PDB entry 5CZ4 | X-ray diffraction, 2.30 A resolution | chains A and B of the 28 polymer chains in the assembly

[Chain A]
Protein: Proteasome subunit alpha type-2
From: Saccharomyces cerevisiae (strain ATCC 204508 / S288c)
Notes: EC 3.4.25.1
Reference sequence: P23639 (PSA2_YEAST); numbering as in UniProt (aligned over 1-250)
Sequence (250 residues; each row starts with the number of its first residue):
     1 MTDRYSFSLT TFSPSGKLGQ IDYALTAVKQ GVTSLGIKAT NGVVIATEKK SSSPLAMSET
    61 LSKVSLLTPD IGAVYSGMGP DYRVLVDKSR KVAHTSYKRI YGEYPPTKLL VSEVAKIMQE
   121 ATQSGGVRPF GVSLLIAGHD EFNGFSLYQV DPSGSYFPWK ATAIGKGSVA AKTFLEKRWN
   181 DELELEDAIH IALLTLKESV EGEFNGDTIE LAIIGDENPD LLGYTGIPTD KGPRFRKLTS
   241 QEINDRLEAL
Curated features (UniProtKB/Swiss-Prot):
  - cross-link: K108 (Glycyl lysine isopeptide (Lys-Gly) (interchain with G-Cter in ubiquitin))

[Chain B]
Protein: Proteasome subunit alpha type-3
From: Saccharomyces cerevisiae (strain ATCC 204508 / S288c)
Notes: EC 3.4.25.1
Reference sequence: P23638 (PSA3_YEAST); residues 0-257 here correspond to UniProt positions 1-258 (UniProt number = residue number + 1)
Sequence (258 residues; each row starts with the number of its first residue; numbering starts at 0):
     0 MGSRRYDSRT TIFSPEGRLY QVEYALESIS HAGTAIGIMA SDGIVLAAER KVTSTLLEQD
    60 TSTEKLYKLN DKIAVAVAGL TADAEILINT ARIHAQNYLK TYNEDIPVEI LVRRLSDIKQ
   120 GYTQHGGLRP FGVSFIYAGY DDRYGYQLYT SNPSGNYTGW KAISVGANTS AAQTLLQMDY
   180 KDDMKVDDAI ELALKTLSKT TDSSALTYDR LEFATIRKGA NDGEVYQKIF KPQEIKDILV
   240 KTGITKKDED EEADEDMK
Unresolved in the structure: 0, 245-257
Curated features (UniProtKB/Swiss-Prot):
  - cross-link (Glycyl lysine isopeptide (Lys-Gly)): K99 (interchain with G-Cter in ubiquitin), K198 (interchain with G-Cter in ubiquitin), K230 (interchain with G-Cter in ubiquitin)

[Chain A / chain B interface]
Residue-residue contacts - 63 pairs, chain A then chain B:
  R4(A) with S2(B), hydrogen bond (backbone-side chain)
  Y5(A) with S2(B); Y5(B)
  S6(A) with G125(B); L127(B)
  F7(A) with S2(B); Y5(B); D6(B); G126(B)
  S8(A) with G126(B), hydrogen bond (backbone-backbone); L127(B); R128(B), hydrogen bond (side chain-backbone)
  T10(A) with R128(B)
  T11(A) with T9(B); Q20(B)
  F12(A) with Q20(B); Y23(B); A24(B), hydrophobic; R128(B); P129(B); G131(B)
  S13(A) with Y23(B)
  P14(A) with Y23(B), hydrophobic; E26(B)
  S15(A) with E26(B)
  G16(A) with Y23(B); E26(B); S27(B), hydrogen bond (backbone-side chain)
  L18(A) with R128(B)
  K38(A) with E57(B), salt bridge
  S112(A) with E84(B)
  K116(A) with I85(B)
  Q119(A) with A81(B); D82(B), hydrogen bond; I85(B); R128(B)
  T122(A) with R128(B), hydrogen bond (backbone-side chain)
  Q123(A) with Y121(B); L127(B); R128(B), hydrogen bond (side chain-backbone); P129(B); F130(B)
  G125(A) with L127(B)
  S153(A) with A81(B)
  G154(A) with A81(B)
  S155(A) with T80(B); A81(B)
  Y156(A) with E84(B), hydrogen bond
  P158(A) with L56(B); E57(B), hydrogen bond (backbone-backbone); T60(B); S61(B)
  W159(A) with S53(B); L55(B); L56(B)
  K160(A) with T54(B), hydrogen bond (side chain-backbone); L55(B), hydrogen bond (backbone-backbone); L56(B); E57(B)
  A161(A) with L55(B)
  L175(A) with L55(B), hydrophobic
  E176(A) with T54(B); L55(B)
Also at the interface, not in a pair above, chain A (35 interface residues in all): L9, S124, F157, K172, W179
Also at the interface, not in a pair above, chain B (32 interface residues in all): S7, H30, L79

[In short]
35 residues of chain A face 32 of chain B across their interface; the contacts include 11 hydrogen bonds and 1
salt bridge. Polar pairs include K38(A)-E57(B), R4(A)-S2(B) and S8(A)-R128(B).
Here chain A is Proteasome subunit alpha type-2 and chain B is Proteasome subunit alpha type-3, both from
Saccharomyces cerevisiae (strain ATCC 204508 / S288c). Entry 5CZ4 (Yeast 20S proteasome at 2.3 A resolution)
was determined by X-ray diffraction together with 5CZ5, 5CZ6, 5CZ7, 5CZ8, 5CZ9, 5CZA and 16 further entries
from the same study.
